Entry 3ISW (X-ray diffraction, 2.80 A resolution); this record covers chains A and B of the 3 polymer chains in the assembly.

# Chain A (and B)
Molecule: Filamin-A
From: Homo sapiens
Notes: chain B of this document is another copy of the same molecule, construct and numbering; everything in this record applies to it too
UniProt: P21333 (FLNA_HUMAN); residue numbers follow UniProt; this construct covers 2236-2329
Chain sequence (99 residues; each row starts with the number of its first residue):
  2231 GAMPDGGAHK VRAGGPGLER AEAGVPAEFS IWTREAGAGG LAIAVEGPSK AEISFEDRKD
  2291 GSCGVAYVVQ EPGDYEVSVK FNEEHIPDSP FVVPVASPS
Disordered / not traced: 2231-2235, 2329 (chain B: 2231-2235)
Construct notes: expression tag (2231-2235)
Curated features (UniProtKB/Swiss-Prot):
  - modified residue (Phosphoserine): Ser2284, Ser2327, Ser2329

# Interface between chain A and chain B
Pairs across the interface - 6 pairs, chain A then chain B:
  Arg2264(A) - Glu2313(B)  salt bridge
  Gly2270(A) - Lys2280(B)
  Phe2285(A) - Glu2276(B)  hydrogen bond (backbone-side chain)
  Asp2287(A) - Lys2310(B)  salt bridge
  Gly2291(A) - Glu2313(B)
  Glu2313(A) - Lys2280(B)
Other interface residues (no listed pair), chain A (10 interface residues in all): Ser2284, Arg2288, Lys2289, Asn2312
Other interface residues (no listed pair), chain B (5 interface residues in all): Glu2314

# Overview
Chain A and chain B form an interface of 10 and 5 residues respectively, with 1 hydrogen bond and 2 salt
bridges. Polar pairs include Arg2264(A)-Glu2313(B), Asp2287(A)-Lys2310(B) and Phe2285(A)-Glu2276(B).
Chain A and chain B are both Filamin-A (Homo sapiens); the structure, Crystal structure of filamin-A
immunoglobulin-like repeat 21 bound to an N-terminal peptide of CFTR, was determined by X-ray diffraction.
